1WS5 - chains B and C of the 8 polymer chains in the assembly; structure by X-ray diffraction, 1.90 A resolution.

# Chain B
Molecule: Agglutinin beta-3 chain
From: Artocarpus integer
Reference sequence: P18673 (LEC3_ARTIN); residue numbers follow UniProt; this construct covers 1-20
Chain sequence (20 residues; each row starts with the number of its first residue):
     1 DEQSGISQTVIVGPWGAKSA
Not modelled in the structure: 1-2, 19-20
Differences from the reference sequence: conflict Ser-19 (Val in P18673), Ala-20 (Ser in P18673)

# Chain C
Molecule: Agglutinin alpha chain
From: Artocarpus integer
Reference sequence: P18670 (LECA_ARTIN); numbering as in UniProt (aligned over 1-133)
Chain sequence (133 residues; row label = number of the first residue in the row):
     1 GKAFDDGAFTGIREINLSYNKETAIGDFQVVYDLNGSPYVGQNHKSFITG
    51 FTPVKISLDFPSEYIMEVSGYTGNVSGYVVVRSLTFKTNKKTYGPYGVTS
   101 GTPFNLPIENGLIVGFKGSIGYWLDYFSMYLSL
Ligand contacts: methyl alpha-D-mannopyranoside (MMA): Gly-1, Phe-47, Tyr-78, Val-80, Gly-121, Tyr-122, Trp-123, Asp-125
Swiss-Prot annotation at these positions:
  - region: Val-68 to Asn-89 (IgA-binding)
  - glycosylation (N-linked (GlcNAc...) asparagine): Asn-43, Asn-74
  - natural variant: Lys-45 (K45L; K45T), Met-66 (M66D; M66V)

# How chain B and chain C interact
Contacting residue pairs - 18 pairs, chain B then chain C:
  Gln-8(B) / Asn-110(C)
  Gln-8(B) / Leu-133(C)
  Thr-9(B) / Asn-110(C)
  Thr-9(B) / Leu-133(C)
  Val-10(B) / Asn-110(C)
  Val-10(B) / Leu-133(C)
  Ile-11(B) / Ile-108(C)
  Ile-11(B) / Glu-109(C)  hydrogen bond (backbone-backbone)
  Ile-11(B) / Asn-110(C)  hydrogen bond (backbone-backbone)
  Val-12(B) / Pro-107(C)
  Val-12(B) / Ile-108(C)  hydrophobic
  Val-12(B) / Leu-131(C)  hydrophobic
  Gly-13(B) / Pro-107(C)  hydrogen bond (backbone-backbone)
  Gly-13(B) / Glu-109(C)
  Pro-14(B) / Pro-107(C)
  Pro-14(B) / Glu-109(C)
  Trp-15(B) / Asn-105(C)  hydrogen bond
  Trp-15(B) / Pro-107(C)
Interface residues without a listed pair, chain C (9 interface residues in all): Leu-106, Ser-132

# Overview
The interface between chain B and chain C involves 8 residues on one side and 9 on the other, with 4 hydrogen
bonds. Among the polar pairs are Trp-15(B)/Asn-105(C), Ile-11(B)/Glu-109(C) and Ile-11(B)/Asn-110(C). Chain C
binds methyl alpha-D-mannopyranoside.
Here chain B is Agglutinin beta-3 chain and chain C is Agglutinin alpha chain, both from Artocarpus integer.
Entry 1WS5 (Crystal structure of Jacalin-Me-alpha-Mannose complex: Promiscuity vs Specificity) was determined
by X-ray diffraction, deposited together with 1WS4.
